PDB entry 4ZYP | X-ray diffraction, 5.50 A resolution (low resolution: residue-level contacts below are approximate; hydrogen-bond / salt-bridge calls are withheld) | chains A and H of the 15 polymer chains in the assembly

Chain A:
Molecule: Fusion glycoprotein F0, Fibritin
From: Human respiratory syncytial virus A (strain A2)
UniProt: chimeric construct of P03420, D9IEJ2: residues 26-513 from P03420 (FUS_HRSVA) positions 26-513 (same numbers); residues 518-544 from D9IEJ2 positions 458-484 (UniProt number = residue number - 60)
Sequence (498 residues; numbered 26 to 550; 27 numbers in that range are skipped by the numbering (no residue carries them; nothing is unmodelled there); the number before each row is that of its first residue):
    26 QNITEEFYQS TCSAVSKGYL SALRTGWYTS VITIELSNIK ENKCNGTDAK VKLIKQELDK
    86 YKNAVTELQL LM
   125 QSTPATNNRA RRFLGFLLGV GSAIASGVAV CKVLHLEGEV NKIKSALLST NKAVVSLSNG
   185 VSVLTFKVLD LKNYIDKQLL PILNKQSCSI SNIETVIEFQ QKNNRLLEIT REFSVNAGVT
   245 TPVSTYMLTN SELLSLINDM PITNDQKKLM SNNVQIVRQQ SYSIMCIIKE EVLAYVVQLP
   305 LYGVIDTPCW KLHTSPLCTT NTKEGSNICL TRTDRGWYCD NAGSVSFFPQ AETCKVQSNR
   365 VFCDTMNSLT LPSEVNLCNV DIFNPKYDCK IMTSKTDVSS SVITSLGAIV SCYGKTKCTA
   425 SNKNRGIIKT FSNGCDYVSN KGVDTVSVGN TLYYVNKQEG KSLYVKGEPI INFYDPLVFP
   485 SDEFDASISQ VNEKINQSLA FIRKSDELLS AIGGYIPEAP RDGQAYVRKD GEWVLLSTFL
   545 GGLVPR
Disordered / not traced: 125-136, 514-550
Disulfide bonds: Cys37-Cys439, Cys69-Cys212, Cys155-Cys290, Cys313-Cys343, Cys322-Cys333, Cys358-Cys367, Cys382-Cys393, Cys416-Cys422
Construct notes: conflict Ala129 (Pro102 in P03420); engineered mutation Cys155 (Ser in P03420), Phe190 (Ser in P03420), Leu207 (Val in P03420), Cys290 (Ser in P03420), Val379 (Ile in P03420), Val447 (Met in P03420); linker (514-517); expression tag (545-550)
Swiss-Prot annotation at these positions:
  - region: Phe137 to Val157 (Fusion peptide)
  - site: Arg136, Phe137 (Cleavage)
  - glycosylation (N-linked (GlcNAc...) asparagine): Asn27, Asn70, Asn500
Reported in the primary citation:
  - mutagenesis - N426D: abolished binding to AM14 antibody Fab heavy chain (chain H)
  - mutagenesis - N426D (100-fold): decreased binding to AM14 IgG
  - mutagenesis - N426D: unchanged binding to motavizumab

Chain H:
Molecule: AM14 antibody Fab heavy chain
From: Homo sapiens
Notes: antibody fragment or engineered binder
Sequence (227 residues; numbered 1 to 217 plus 10 insertion-coded residues; the number before each row is that of its first residue; a row labelled like 82A-82C holds insertion residues (82A, then the next letters in order)):
     1 EVQLVESGGG VVQPGRSLRL SCAASGFSFS HYAMHWVRQA PGKGLEWVAV IS
   52A Y
    53 DGENTYYADS VKGRFSISRD NSKNTVSLQM
82A-82C NSL
    83 RPEDTALYYC ARDRIVDD
100A-100F YYYYGM
   101 DVWGQGATVT VSSASTKGPS VFPLAPSSKS TSGGTAALGC LVKDYFPEPV TVSWNSGALT
   161 SGVHTFPAVL QSSGLYSLSS VVTVPSSSLG TQTYICNVNH KPSNTKVDKK VEPKSCD
Disordered / not traced: 1, 128-133, 214-217
Disulfide bonds: Cys22-Cys92, Cys140-Cys196

How chain A and chain H interact:
Residue-residue contacts (14):
  Asn426(A) with Asp100(H); Tyr100D(H)
  Asn428(A) with Ile97(H); Asp100(H); Tyr100D(H)
  Arg429(A) with Tyr100B(H)
  Ile432(A) with Tyr100B(H)
  Lys445(A) with Tyr52A(H); Asp99(H); Tyr100A(H)
  Gly446(A) with Tyr100B(H)
  Glu463(A) with His31(H); Asp99(H)
  Lys465(A) with Glu55(H)
Other interface residues (no listed pair), chain A (9 interface residues in all): Asp448

In short:
The chain A/chain H interface involves 9 residues from each chain. The paper reports that N426D of chain A
abolishes binding to AM14 antibody Fab heavy chain (chain H); N426D of chain A reduces binding to AM14 IgG.
Here chain A is Fusion glycoprotein F0, Fibritin (Human respiratory syncytial virus A (strain A2)) and chain H
is AM14 antibody Fab heavy chain (Homo sapiens). Entry 4ZYP (Crystal Structure of Motavizumab and
Quaternary-Specific RSV-Neutralizing Human Antibody AM14 in Complex with Prefusion RSV F ...) was determined
by X-ray diffraction together with 4ZYK from the same study.
